Entry 5VFJ (X-ray diffraction, 2.08 A resolution); this record covers chains A and B.

[Chain A (and B)]
Molecule: Basic phospholipase A2 homolog BnSP-7
Source organism: Bothrops pauloensis
Notes: chain B of this document is another copy of the same molecule, construct and numbering; everything in this record applies to it too
UniProtKB: Q9IAT9 (PA2H_BOTPA); the author numbering skips numbers that UniProt does not, so the offset changes along the chain: 2-13 = UniProt 1-12; 15-53 = UniProt 13-51; 57-61 = UniProt 52-56; 67-88 = UniProt 57-78; 3 more segments
Sequence (121 residues; each row starts with the number of its first residue; note: 12 numbers in that range are skipped by the numbering (no residue carries them; nothing is unmodelled there)):
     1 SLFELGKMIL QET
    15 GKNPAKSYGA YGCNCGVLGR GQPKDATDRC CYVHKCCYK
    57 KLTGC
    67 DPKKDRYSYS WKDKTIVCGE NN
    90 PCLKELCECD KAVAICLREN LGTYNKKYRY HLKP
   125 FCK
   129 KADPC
Differences from the reference sequence: insertion (1); conflict Leu2 (Ser1 in Q9IAT9)
Disulfides: Cys27-Cys126, Cys29-Cys45, Cys44-Cys105, Cys50-Cys133, Cys51-Cys98, Cys61-Cys91, Cys84-Cys96
Ligand contacts: caffeic acid (DHC): Lys16, Lys20, Lys115, Arg118
Curated features (UniProtKB/Swiss-Prot):
  - site: Lys116 (Important residue of the cationic membrane-docking site (MDoS))

[How chain A and chain B interact]
Residue-residue contacts (20; chain A residue first):
  Leu2(A) with Leu121(B), hydrophobic; Pro123(B), hydrophobic
  Phe3(A) with Phe125(B), hydrophobic
  Ala19(A) with Tyr119(B), hydrophobic
  Lys20(A) with Tyr119(B)
  Val31(A) with Val31(B), hydrophobic; Leu32(B), hydrophobic
  Lys69(A) with Phe125(B)
  Lys70(A) with Pro123(B); Phe125(B)
  Tyr119(A) with Ala19(B), hydrophobic; Lys20(B); Tyr119(B), hydrogen bond
  Leu121(A) with Leu2(B), hydrophobic; Phe3(B), hydrophobic
  Pro123(A) with Leu2(B), hydrophobic; Lys70(B)
  Phe125(A) with Phe3(B), hydrophobic; Lys69(B); Lys70(B)
Also at the interface, not in a pair above, chain A (14 interface residues in all): Ser1, Asn17, Leu32
Also at the interface, not in a pair above, chain B (14 interface residues in all): Ser1, Asn17

[Summary]
The chain A/chain B interface involves 14 residues from each chain, with 1 hydrogen bond. The hydrogen-bonded
pair is Tyr119(A)-Tyr119(B). Chain A binds caffeic acid.
Chain A and chain B are both Basic phospholipase A2 homolog BnSP-7 (Bothrops pauloensis); the structure,
Crystal structure of BnSP-7 from bothrops pauloensis complexed with caffeic acid, was determined by X-ray
diffraction, deposited together with 5VFH, 5VFN and 5VFM.
